Entry 4FIH (X-ray diffraction, 1.97 A resolution); this record covers chain A.

Chain A:
Name: Serine/threonine-protein kinase PAK 4
Organism: Homo sapiens
Notes: EC 2.7.11.1
Reference sequence: O96013 (PAK4_HUMAN); residues 274-591 here correspond to UniProt positions 1-318 (UniProt number = residue number - 273)
Amino-acid sequence (346 residues; each row starts with the number of its first residue):
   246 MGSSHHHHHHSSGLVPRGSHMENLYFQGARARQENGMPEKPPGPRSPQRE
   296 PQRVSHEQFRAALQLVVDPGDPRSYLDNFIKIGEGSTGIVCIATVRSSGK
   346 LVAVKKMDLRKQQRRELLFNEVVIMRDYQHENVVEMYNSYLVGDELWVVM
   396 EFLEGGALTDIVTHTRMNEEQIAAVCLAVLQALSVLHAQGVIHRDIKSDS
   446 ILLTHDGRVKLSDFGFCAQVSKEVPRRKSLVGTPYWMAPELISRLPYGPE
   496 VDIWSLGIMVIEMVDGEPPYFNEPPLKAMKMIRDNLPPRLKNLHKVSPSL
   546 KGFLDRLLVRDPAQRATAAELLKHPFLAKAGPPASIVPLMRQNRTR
Disordered / not traced: 246-297, 590-591
Sequence notes: expression tag (246-273)
Modified / non-standard residues: Ser474 (phosphoserine; SEP)
UniProt features mapped onto this chain:
  - modified residue: Lys351 (N6-methyllysine)
What the authors report for this chain:
  - post-translational modification sites: Ser474

Overview:
The paper reports a modification site at Ser474.
Chain A is Serine/threonine-protein kinase PAK 4 (Homo sapiens); the structure, Catalytic domain of human PAK4
with QKFTGLPRQW peptide, was determined by X-ray diffraction, deposited together with 4FIE, 4FIF, 4FIG, 4FII
and 4FIJ.
